PDB entry 7OSH | electron microscopy, 3.80 A resolution | chains A and D of the 6 polymer chains in the assembly

Chain A:
Protein: Probable ABC transporter binding protein NosD
From: Pseudomonas stutzeri ATCC 14405
UniProtKB: P19843 (NOSD_PSEST); residues 1-436 here = UniProt positions 1-436
Amino-acid sequence (436 residues; each row starts with the number of its first residue):
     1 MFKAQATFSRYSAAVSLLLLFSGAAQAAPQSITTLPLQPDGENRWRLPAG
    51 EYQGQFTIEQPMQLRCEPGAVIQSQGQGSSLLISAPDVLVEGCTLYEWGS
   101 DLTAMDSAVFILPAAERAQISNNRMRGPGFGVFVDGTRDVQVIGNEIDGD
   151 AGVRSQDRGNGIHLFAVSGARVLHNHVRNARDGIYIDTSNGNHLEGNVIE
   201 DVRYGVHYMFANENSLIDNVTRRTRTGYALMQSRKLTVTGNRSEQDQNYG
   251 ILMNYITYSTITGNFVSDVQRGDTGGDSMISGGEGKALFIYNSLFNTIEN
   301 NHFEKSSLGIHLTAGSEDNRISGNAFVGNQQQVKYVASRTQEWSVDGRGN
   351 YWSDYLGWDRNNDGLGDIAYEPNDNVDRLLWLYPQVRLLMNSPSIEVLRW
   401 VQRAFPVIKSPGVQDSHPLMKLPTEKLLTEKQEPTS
Disordered / not traced: 1-27, 273-282, 430-436
Metal / ion sites: Cu ion: His207, Met209, Met231 (shared with 1 residue of chain H); Mg2+: Asp359, Asn361, Asp367

Chain D:
Protein: Probable ABC transporter permease protein NosY
From: Pseudomonas stutzeri ATCC 14405
UniProtKB: P19845 (NOSY_PSEST); residues 1-276 here = UniProt positions 1-276
Amino-acid sequence (276 residues; numbered 1 to 276; the number before each row is that of its first residue):
     1 MNQVWNIARKELSDGLRNRWLLAISLLFAVLAVGIAWLGAAASGQLGFTS
    51 IPATIASLASLATFLMPLIALLLAYDAIVGEDEGGTLMLLLTYPLGRGQI
   101 LLGKFVGHGLILALAVLIGFGCAALAIALLVEGVELGMLFWAFGRFMISS
   151 TLLGWVFLAFAYVLSGKVNEKSSAAGLALGVWFLFVLVFDLVLLALLVLS
   201 EGKFNPELLPWLLLLNPTDIYRLINLSGFEGSGSAMGVLSLGADLPVPAA
   251 VLWLCLLAWIGVSLLLAYAIFRRRLT
Disordered / not traced: 1, 44-49, 275-276

How chain A and chain D interact:
Contacting residue pairs (34):
  Leu356(A) with Val198(D)
  Trp358(A) with Leu194(D), hydrophobic; Leu197(D); Gly202(D); Gly237(D)
  Asp359(A) with Glu201(D), hydrogen bond (backbone-backbone); Gly202(D)
  Arg360(A) with Gly202(D); Asn205(D); Pro206(D), hydrogen bond (side chain-backbone); Pro210(D); Leu241(D); Asp244(D), salt bridge
  Asn362(A) with Lys203(D)
  Ile368(A) with Gly237(D); Ser240(D)
  Ala369(A) with Ser234(D)
  Glu371(A) with Ser234(D), hydrogen bond
  Trp400(A) with Phe64(D), hydrophobic
  Ala404(A) with Ser60(D), hydrogen bond (backbone-side chain); Phe64(D), hydrophobic
  Phe405(A) with Ile35(D), hydrophobic; Ser57(D); Leu61(D), hydrophobic; Phe64(D), hydrophobic
  Pro406(A) with Ser57(D); Ala235(D), hydrophobic
  Val407(A) with Leu38(D); Gly39(D); Ala53(D); Thr54(D); Ser57(D)
  Ile408(A) with Leu38(D), hydrophobic
  Lys421(A) with Glu201(D), salt bridge
Other interface residues (no listed pair), chain A (18 interface residues in all): Gly357, Lys409, Gln414
Other interface residues (no listed pair), chain D (28 interface residues in all): Ala56, Glu207, Leu209, Val238

Summary:
Chain A and chain D form an interface of 18 and 28 residues respectively; the contacts include 4 hydrogen
bonds and 2 salt bridges. Among the polar pairs are Arg360(A)-Asp244(D), Lys421(A)-Glu201(D) and
Arg360(A)-Pro206(D). His207(A), Met209(A) and Met231(A) coordinate a Cu ion ion.
Chain A is Probable ABC transporter binding protein NosD and chain D is Probable ABC transporter permease
protein NosY, both from Pseudomonas stutzeri ATCC 14405; the structure, ABC Transporter complex NosDFYL,
R-domain 2, was determined by electron microscopy, deposited together with 7O0Y, 7O0Z, 7O10, 7O11, 7O12, 7O13
and 10 further entries.
